PDB entry 5D87 | X-ray diffraction, 1.50 A resolution | chain A

== Chain A ==
Name: Probable siderophore biosynthesis protein SbnA
From: Staphylococcus aureus
UniProt: A6QDA0 (SBNA_STAAE); residues 1-326 here = UniProt positions 1-326
Chain sequence (326 residues; each row starts with the number of its first residue):
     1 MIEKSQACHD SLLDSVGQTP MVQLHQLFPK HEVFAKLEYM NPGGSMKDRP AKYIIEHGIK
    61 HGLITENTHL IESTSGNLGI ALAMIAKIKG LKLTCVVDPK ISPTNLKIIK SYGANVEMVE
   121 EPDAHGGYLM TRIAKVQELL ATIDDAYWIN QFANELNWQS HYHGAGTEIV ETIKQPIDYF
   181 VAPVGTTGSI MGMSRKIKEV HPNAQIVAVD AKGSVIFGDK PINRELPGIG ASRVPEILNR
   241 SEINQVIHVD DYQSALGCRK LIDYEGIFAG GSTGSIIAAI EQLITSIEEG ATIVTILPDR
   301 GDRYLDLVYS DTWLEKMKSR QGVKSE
Disordered / not traced: 1-5, 322-326
Construct notes: engineered mutation Phe-152 (Tyr in A6QDA0), Gly-185 (Ser in A6QDA0)
Covalently attached groups: pyridoxal phosphate (PLP) linked to Lys-47
Small-molecule neighbours: pyridoxal phosphate (PLP): Met-46, Asn-77, His-161, Pro-183, Val-184, Gly-185, Thr-186, Thr-187, Gly-188, Ser-189, Gly-228, Ile-229, Ser-272, Pro-298, Asp-299, Tyr-304
Swiss-Prot annotation at these positions:
  - binding site (pyridoxal 5'-phosphate): Asn-77, Ser-272
  - modified residue: Lys-47 (N6-(pyridoxal phosphate)lysine)
  - mutagenesis: Arg-132 (R132A: No detectable enzyme activity. Does not form pyridoxal 5'-phosphate-alpha-aminoacrylate reaction intermediate)
What the authors report for this chain:
  - binding site for pyridoxal phosphate: Lys-47
  - conformationally variable residues (loop rearrangement, side-chain flip): Glu-72 to Gly-76, Gln-151
  - specificity-determining residues: Arg-132
  - mutagenesis - R132A: abolished catalytic activity on OPS
  - specificity-determining residues: Gly-126 to Leu-129 (by similarity / conservation)

== In short ==
Pyridoxal phosphate is covalently linked to Lys-47. Curated annotation (UniProt) lists pyridoxal
5'-phosphate-binding residues Asn-77 and Ser-272 and one mutagenesis site. From the paper: a binding site for
pyridoxal phosphate at Lys-47; R132A abolishes catalytic activity on OPS.
Chain A is Probable siderophore biosynthesis protein SbnA (Staphylococcus aureus); the structure,
Staphyloferrin B precursor biosynthetic enzyme SbnA Y152F/S185G variant, was determined by X-ray diffraction
(same publication as 5D84, 5D85 and 5D86).
